Entry 5Z3N (X-ray diffraction, 1.91 A resolution); this record covers chains A and C of the 3 polymer chains in the assembly.

# Chain A
Molecule: DNA polymerase I, thermostable
Organism: Thermus aquaticus
Notes: EC 2.7.7.7
Reference sequence: P19821 (DPO1_THEAQ); numbering as in UniProt (aligned over 294-832)
Amino-acid sequence (539 residues; each row starts with the number of its first residue):
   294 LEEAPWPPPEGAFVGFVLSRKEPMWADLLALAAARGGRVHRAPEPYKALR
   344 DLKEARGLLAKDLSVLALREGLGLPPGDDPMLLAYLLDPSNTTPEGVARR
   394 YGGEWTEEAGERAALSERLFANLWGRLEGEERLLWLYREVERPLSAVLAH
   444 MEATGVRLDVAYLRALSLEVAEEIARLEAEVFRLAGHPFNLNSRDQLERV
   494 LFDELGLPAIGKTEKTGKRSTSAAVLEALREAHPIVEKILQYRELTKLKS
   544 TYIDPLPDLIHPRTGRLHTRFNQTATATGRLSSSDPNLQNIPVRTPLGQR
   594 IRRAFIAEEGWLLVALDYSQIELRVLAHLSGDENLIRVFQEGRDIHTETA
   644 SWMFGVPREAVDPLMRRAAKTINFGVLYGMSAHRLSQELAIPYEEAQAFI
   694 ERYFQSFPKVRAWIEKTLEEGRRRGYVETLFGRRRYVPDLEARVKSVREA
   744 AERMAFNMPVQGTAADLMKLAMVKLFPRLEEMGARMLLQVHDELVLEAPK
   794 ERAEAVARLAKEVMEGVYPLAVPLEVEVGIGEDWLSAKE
Bound ions: Mg2+ site 1: Asp-610, Tyr-611, Asp-785 (together with 2'-deoxyguanosine-5'-triphosphate); Mg2+ site 2: Asp-610, Asp-785 (together with 2'-deoxyguanosine-5'-triphosphate)
Ligand contacts: 2'-deoxyguanosine-5'-triphosphate (DGT): Arg-573, Asp-610, Tyr-611, Ser-612, Gln-613, Ile-614, Glu-615, His-639, Arg-659, Arg-660, Lys-663, Thr-664, Phe-667, Tyr-671, Asn-750, Asp-785

# Chain C
Molecule: 16-nt DNA strand
Sequence (16 nucleotides; row label = number of the first residue in the row):
   201 AAACGGCGCCGXGGTC
Modified / non-standard residues: 5FC (5-formyl-2'-deoxy-cytidine-5'-monophosphate) at position 212

# How chain A and chain C interact
Residue-residue contacts (56; chain A residue first):
  Asn-483(A) with 5FC_212(C), hydrogen bond to the phosphate
  Asn-485(A) with DG211(C), phosphate contact; 5FC_212(C), hydrogen bond to the phosphate
  Ser-486(A) with 5FC_212(C), hydrogen bond to the phosphate; DG213(C), hydrogen bond to the phosphate
  Gln-489(A) with DG213(C), hydrogen bond to the phosphate
  Ile-503(A) with DA201(C), base contact
  Gly-504(A) with DA201(C), sugar contact
  Lys-505(A) with DA201(C), sugar contact
  Ser-513(A) with DA201(C), sugar contact
  Ser-515(A) with DA201(C), hydrogen bond to the phosphate
  Ala-517(A) with DA201(C), base contact; DA202(C), base contact
  Val-518(A) with DA201(C), base contact
  Ala-521(A) with DA201(C), base contact
  Ser-543(A) with DC210(C), sugar contact; DG211(C), phosphate contact
  Thr-544(A) with DC210(C), sugar contact
  Pro-548(A) with DC210(C), phosphate contact
  Ala-568(A) with DG208(C), phosphate contact
  Thr-569(A) with DC207(C), phosphate contact
  Ala-570(A) with DG206(C), phosphate contact; DC207(C), hydrogen bond to the phosphate
  Thr-571(A) with DG206(C), sugar contact
  Arg-573(A) with DG205(C), base contact; DG206(C), hydrogen bond to the base
  Ser-575(A) with DC207(C), phosphate contact; DG208(C), hydrogen bond to the phosphate
  Ser-576(A) with DG208(C), sugar contact
  Ser-577(A) with DG208(C), phosphate contact; DC209(C), phosphate contact
  Asp-578(A) with DC209(C), hydrogen bond to the phosphate
  Asn-580(A) with DG208(C), hydrogen bond to the sugar
  Phe-667(A) with DC204(C), base contact
  Gly-668(A) with DC204(C), base contact
  Tyr-671(A) with DC204(C), sugar contact
  Gly-672(A) with DA203(C), sugar contact
  Met-673(A) with DC204(C), hydrogen bond to the sugar
  Ser-674(A) with DA203(C), base contact; DC204(C), hydrogen bond to the phosphate
  His-676(A) with DA201(C), base contact; DA202(C), sugar contact
  Arg-677(A) with DA202(C), hydrogen bond to the base; DC204(C), salt bridge to the phosphate
  Gln-680(A) with DA201(C), hydrogen bond to the base; DA202(C), base contact
  Glu-681(A) with DA202(C), hydrogen bond to the base
  Arg-728(A) with DG206(C), salt bridge to the phosphate
  Arg-746(A) with DA203(C), sugar contact; DC204(C), hydrogen bond to the phosphate; DG205(C), salt bridge to the phosphate
  Met-747(A) with DG205(C), phosphate contact; DG206(C), phosphate contact
  Asn-750(A) with DG205(C), sugar contact
  Gln-754(A) with DG205(C), base contact; DG206(C), hydrogen bond to the sugar
Interface residues without a listed pair, chain A (49 interface residues in all): Asp-488, Glu-507, Lys-540, Asn-565, Pro-579, Asn-583, Thr-664, Ala-743, His-784

# In short
Chain A and chain C form an interface of 49 and 13 residues respectively; the contacts include 18 hydrogen
bonds and 3 salt bridges. Polar pairs include Arg-573(A)/DG206(C), Arg-677(A)/DA202(C) and
Gln-680(A)/DA201(C). Chain A binds 2'-deoxyguanosine-5'-triphosphate. Asp-610(A), Tyr-611(A) and Asp-785(A)
coordinate Mg2+ site 1.
Chain A is DNA polymerase I, thermostable (Thermus aquaticus) and chain C is a 16-nt DNA strand; the
structure, Structure of large fragment of DNA Polymerase I from Thermus aquaticus Host-Guest complex with the
unnatural ..., was determined by X-ray diffraction together with 5YTC, 5YTD, 5YTE, 5YTF, 5YTG and 5YTH from
the same study.
